PDB entry 2WU5 | X-ray diffraction, 2.80 A resolution | chains F and H of the 4 polymer chains in the assembly

[Chain F]
Protein: Succinate dehydrogenase iron-sulfur subunit
From: Escherichia coli
Notes: EC 1.3.5.1, 1.3.99.1
UniProt: P07014 (DHSB_ECOLI); residue numbers follow UniProt; this construct covers 1-238
Amino-acid sequence (238 residues; numbered 1 to 238; the number before each row is that of its first residue):
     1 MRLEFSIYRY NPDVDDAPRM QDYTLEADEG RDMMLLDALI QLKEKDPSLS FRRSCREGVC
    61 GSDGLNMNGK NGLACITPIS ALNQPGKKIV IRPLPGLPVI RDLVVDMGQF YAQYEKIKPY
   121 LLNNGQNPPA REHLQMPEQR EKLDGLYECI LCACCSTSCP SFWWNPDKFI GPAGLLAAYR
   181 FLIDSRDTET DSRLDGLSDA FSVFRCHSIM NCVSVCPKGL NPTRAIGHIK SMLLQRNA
UniProt features mapped onto this chain:
  - binding site ([2Fe-2S] cluster): Cys55, Cys60, Cys75
  - binding site ([4Fe-4S] cluster): Cys149, Cys152, Cys155, Cys216
  - binding site ([3Fe-4S] cluster): Cys159, Cys206, Cys212
  - binding site (a ubiquinone): Trp164
Metal / ion sites: 2Fe-2S cluster Fe: Cys55, Cys60, Asp63, Cys75; 4Fe-4S cluster Fe: Cys149, Cys152, Cys155, Cys216; 3Fe-4S cluster Fe: Cys159, Cys206, Cys212
Ligand contacts:
  - carboxin (CBE; 2-methyl-N-phenyl-5,6-dihydro-1,4-oxathiine-3-carboxamide): Pro160, Ser161, Trp164, His207, Ile209
  - 3Fe-4S cluster (F3S): Cys159, Ser161, Phe169, Pro172, Arg205, Cys206, His207, Ser208, Ile209, Met210, Asn211, Cys212, Thr223, Ile226
  - 2Fe-2S cluster (FES): Leu36, Arg53, Ser54, Cys55, Arg56, Gly58, Val59, Cys60, Gly61, Ser62, Asp63, Leu73, Cys75
  - 4Fe-4S cluster (SF4): Phe110, Cys149, Ile150, Leu151, Cys152, Ala153, Cys154, Cys155, Ala173, Leu176, Cys216, Pro217, Lys218, Leu220, Pro222

[Chain H]
Protein: Succinate dehydrogenase hydrophobic membrane anchor protein subunit
From: Escherichia coli
Notes: EC 1.3.5.1
UniProt: P0AC44 (DHSD_ECOLI); residues 1-115 here = UniProt positions 1-115
Amino-acid sequence (115 residues; row label = number of the first residue in the row):
     1 MVSNASALGR NGVHDFILVR ATAIVLTLYI IYMVGFFATS GELTYEVWIG FFASAFTKVF
    61 TLLALFSILI MAWIGMWQVL TDYVKPLALR LMLQLVIVVA LVVYVIYGFV VVWGV
Disordered / not traced: 1-10
Sequence notes: engineered mutation Met71 (His in P0AC44)
UniProt features mapped onto this chain:
  - binding site (a ubiquinone): Tyr83
Metal / ion sites: heme Fe: Met71 (shared with 1 residue of chain G)
Ligand contacts: heme (HEM): Val19, Arg20, Ala23, Leu26, Thr27, Ile30, Ile68, Met71, Ala72, Gly75, Met76, Gln78, Val79

[How chain F and chain H interact]
Residue-residue contacts - 26 pairs, chain F then chain H:
  Trp164(F) - Asp82(H)
  Trp164(F) - Tyr83(H)
  Trp164(F) - Lys85(H)  hydrogen bond (backbone-side chain)
  Asn165(F) - Thr81(H)  hydrogen bond (side chain-backbone)
  Asn165(F) - Asp82(H)  hydrogen bond
  Asn165(F) - Lys85(H)  hydrogen bond
  Ser198(F) - Asn11(H)
  Ser198(F) - Gly12(H)  hydrogen bond (backbone-backbone)
  Ser198(F) - Val13(H)
  Asp199(F) - Gly12(H)
  Ala200(F) - Gly12(H)
  Ala200(F) - Trp77(H)  hydrophobic
  Phe204(F) - Gly12(H)
  Phe204(F) - Val13(H)
  Phe204(F) - Phe16(H)  hydrophobic
  Arg205(F) - Trp77(H)
  Arg205(F) - Gln78(H)  hydrogen bond (side chain-backbone)
  Arg205(F) - Thr81(H)  hydrogen bond
  Arg205(F) - Asp82(H)  salt bridge
  His207(F) - Gln78(H)
  Leu233(F) - Val13(H)  hydrophobic
  Leu234(F) - Val13(H)  hydrophobic
  Leu234(F) - Phe16(H)  hydrophobic
  Leu234(F) - Ile17(H)  hydrophobic
  Asn237(F) - Val13(H)
  Ala238(F) - Ile17(H)  hydrophobic
Other interface residues (no listed pair), chain F (14 interface residues in all): Phe201, Lys230

[In short]
14 residues of chain F face 11 of chain H across their interface; the contacts include 7 hydrogen bonds and 1
salt bridge. Among the polar pairs are Arg205(F)-Asp82(H), Trp164(F)-Lys85(H) and Asn165(F)-Thr81(H). Ligands
of chain F: 2Fe-2S cluster, 4Fe-4S cluster, 3Fe-4S cluster and carboxin.
Chain F is Succinate dehydrogenase iron-sulfur subunit and chain H is Succinate dehydrogenase hydrophobic
membrane anchor protein subunit, both from Escherichia coli; the structure, Crystal structure of the E. coli
succinate:quinone oxidoreductase (SQR) SdhD His71Met mutant, was determined by X-ray diffraction.
